PDB entry 6HWA | X-ray diffraction, 2.80 A resolution | chains L and V of the 28 polymer chains in the assembly

[Chain L]
Name: Proteasome subunit beta type-6
Source organism: Saccharomyces cerevisiae S288c
Notes: EC 3.4.25.1
UniProt: P23724 (PSB6_YEAST); residues 1-222 here correspond to UniProt positions 20-241 (UniProt number = residue number + 19)
Sequence (222 residues; row label = number of the first residue in the row):
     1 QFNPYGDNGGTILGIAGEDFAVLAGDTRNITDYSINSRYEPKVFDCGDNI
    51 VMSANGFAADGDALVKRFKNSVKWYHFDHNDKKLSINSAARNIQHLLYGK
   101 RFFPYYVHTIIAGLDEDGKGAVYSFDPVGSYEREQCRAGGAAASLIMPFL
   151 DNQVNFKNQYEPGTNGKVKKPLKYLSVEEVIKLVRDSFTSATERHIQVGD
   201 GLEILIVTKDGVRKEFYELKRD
Bound ions: Mg2+: Asp222 (shared with Ile163(V), Asp166(V) of chain V)
Residues lining bound ligands: GVW ((2S)-N-[(2S,3R)-1-[(4AS,8AS)-1,2,3,4,4A,5,6,7,8,8A-decahydronaphthalen-2-yl]-4-methyl-3,4-bis(oxidanyl)pentan-2-yl]-3-(4-methoxyphenyl)-2-[[(2S)-2-(2-morpholin-4-ylethanoylamino)propanoyl]amino]propanamide): Asp126, Pro127, Val128, Ser130

[Chain V]
Name: Proteasome subunit beta type-2
Source organism: Saccharomyces cerevisiae S288c
Notes: EC 3.4.25.1
UniProt: P25043 (PSB2_YEAST); residues 1-232 here correspond to UniProt positions 30-261 (UniProt number = residue number + 29)
Sequence (232 residues; numbered 1 to 232; the number before each row is that of its first residue):
     1 TTIVGVKFNNGVVIAADTRSTQGPIVADKNCAKLHRISPKIWCAGAGTAA
    51 DTEAVTQLIGSNIELHSLYTSREPRVVSALQMLKQHLFKYQGHIGAYLIV
   101 AGVDPTGSHLFSIHAHGSTDVGYYLSLGSGSLAAMAVLESHWKQDLTKEE
   151 AIKLASDAIQAGIWNDLGSGSNVDVCVMEIGKDAEYLRNYLTPNVREEKQ
   201 KSYKFPRGTTAVLKESIVNICDIQEEQVDITA
Unresolved in the structure: 223-232
Bound ions: Mg2+: Ile163, Asp166 (shared with Asp222(L) of chain L)
Curated features (UniProtKB/Swiss-Prot):
  - active site: Thr1 (Nucleophile)

[Chain L / chain V interface]
Pairs across the interface - 57 pairs, chain L then chain V:
  Arg28(L) with Leu167(V)
  Ile30(L) with Leu167(V), hydrophobic
  Asp32(L) with Leu167(V)
  Tyr33(L) with Asn165(V); Asp166(V); Leu167(V), hydrogen bond (backbone-backbone); Gly168(V)
  Ile35(L) with Trp164(V); Leu167(V), hydrophobic
  Arg38(L) with Trp164(V), hydrogen bond (side chain-backbone); Asn165(V)
  Leu145(L) with Ile25(V), hydrophobic
  Phe149(L) with Tyr203(V), hydrophobic
  Asn152(L) with Phe205(V)
  Gln153(L) with Tyr203(V); Phe205(V)
  Gln159(L) with Phe205(V); Thr209(V)
  Tyr160(L) with Thr209(V), hydrogen bond (backbone-backbone); Ala211(V), hydrophobic
  Pro162(L) with Arg207(V); Gly208(V)
  Gly166(L) with Ala211(V)
  Glu179(L) with Lys201(V)
  Leu183(L) with Tyr203(V)
  Arg185(L) with Glu197(V), salt bridge; Gln200(V), hydrogen bond
  Asp186(L) with Lys199(V); Gln200(V), hydrogen bond (side chain-backbone); Lys201(V), hydrogen bond (side chain-backbone); Tyr203(V), hydrogen bond
  Thr189(L) with Arg196(V), hydrogen bond
  Ser190(L) with Arg196(V), hydrogen bond
  Glu193(L) with Val26(V); Lys29(V), salt bridge; Arg196(V)
  Arg194(L) with Pro24(V); Ile25(V); Val26(V), hydrogen bond (side chain-backbone); Ala27(V), hydrogen bond (side chain-backbone); Lys29(V)
  His195(L) with Pro24(V); Ile25(V)
  Ile196(L) with Arg19(V); Pro24(V), hydrogen bond (backbone-backbone); Val26(V), hydrophobic; Leu167(V)
  Lys220(L) with Asn194(V), hydrogen bond (side chain-backbone)
  Arg221(L) with Trp164(V)
  Asp222(L) with Arg19(V), salt bridge; Ile163(V); Trp164(V); Asp166(V); Ser169(V); Gly170(V); Ser171(V), hydrogen bond (side chain-backbone); Asn194(V)
Interface residues without a listed pair, chain L (31 interface residues in all): Ser34, Asn158, Lys182, Glu218
Interface residues without a listed pair, chain V (33 interface residues in all): Thr21, Gly23, Asp28, Ser129, Val195, Pro206

[Overview]
Chain L and chain V form an interface of 31 and 33 residues respectively; the contacts include 14 hydrogen
bonds and 3 salt bridges. Polar pairs include Arg185(L)-Glu197(V), Glu193(L)-Lys29(V) and Asp222(L)-Arg19(V).
Ligands of chain L: compound GVW. UniProt lists active-site residue Thr1(V) on chain V.
Chain L is Proteasome subunit beta type-6 and chain V is Proteasome subunit beta type-2, both from
Saccharomyces cerevisiae S288c; the structure, Yeast 20S proteasome in complex with 43, was determined by
X-ray diffraction, deposited together with 6HTB, 6HTC, 6HTD, 6HTP, 6HTR, 6HUB and 30 further entries.
